6S1K - chains A and C of the 16 polymer chains in the assembly; structure by electron microscopy, 8.38 A resolution (very low resolution: no residue pairs are listed; an interface is given only as per-side residue counts).

Chain A:
Name: Chemotaxis protein CheA
Source organism: Escherichia coli str. K-12 substr. MG1655star
Notes: EC 2.7.13.3
UniProt: P07363 (CHEA_ECOLI); numbering as in UniProt (aligned over 1-654)
Sequence (654 residues; row label = number of the first residue in the row):
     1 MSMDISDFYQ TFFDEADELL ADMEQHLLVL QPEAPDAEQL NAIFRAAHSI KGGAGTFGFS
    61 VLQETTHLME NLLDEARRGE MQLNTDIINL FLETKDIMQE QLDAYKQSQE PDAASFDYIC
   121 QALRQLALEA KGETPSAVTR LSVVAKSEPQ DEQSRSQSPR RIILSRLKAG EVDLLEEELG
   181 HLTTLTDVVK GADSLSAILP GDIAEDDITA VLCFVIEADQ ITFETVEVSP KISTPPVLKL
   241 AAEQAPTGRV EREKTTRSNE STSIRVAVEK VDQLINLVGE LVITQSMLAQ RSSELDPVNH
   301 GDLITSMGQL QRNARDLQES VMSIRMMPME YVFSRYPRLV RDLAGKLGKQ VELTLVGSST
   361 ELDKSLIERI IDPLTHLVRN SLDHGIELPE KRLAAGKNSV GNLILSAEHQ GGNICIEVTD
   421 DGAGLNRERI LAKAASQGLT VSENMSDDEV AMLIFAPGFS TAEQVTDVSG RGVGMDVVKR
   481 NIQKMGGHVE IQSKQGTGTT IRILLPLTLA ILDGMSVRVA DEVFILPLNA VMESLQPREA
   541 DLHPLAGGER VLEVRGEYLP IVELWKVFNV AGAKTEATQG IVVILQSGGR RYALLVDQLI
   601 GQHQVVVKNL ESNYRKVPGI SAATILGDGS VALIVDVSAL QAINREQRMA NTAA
Unresolved in the structure: 1-263, 647-654
UniProt features mapped onto this chain:
  - modified residue: His48 (Phosphohistidine)
What the authors report for this chain:
  - contacts within the chain: Asp272-Arg325 (salt bridge), Arg325-Asp363 (salt bridge), Met327-Leu362 (from molecular simulation)
  - conformationally variable residues: Ser320 to Val332 (from molecular simulation)

Chain C:
Name: CheW
Source organism: Escherichia coli str. K-12 substr. MG1655star
Sequence (167 residues; row label = number of the first residue in the row):
     1 MTGMTNVTKL ASEPSGQEFL VFTLGDEEYG IDILKVQEIR GYDQVTRIAN TPAFIKGVTN
    61 LRGVIVPIVD LRIKFSQVDV DYNDNTVVIV LNLGQRVVGI VVDGVSDVLS LTAEQIRPAP
   121 EFAVTLSTEY LTGLGALGDR MLILVNIEKL LNSEEMALLD SAASEVA
Unresolved in the structure: 1-13, 159-167

Interface between chain A and chain C:
At this resolution (8 A) residue pairs are not listed: 13 residues of chain A and 15 of chain C lie at the interface.

Overview:
13 residues of chain A and 15 residues of chain C are in contact. From the paper: conformational variability
at Ser320(A); contacts within the chain involving Asp272(A), Arg325(A) and Asp363(A) among others.
Chain A is Chemotaxis protein CheA and chain C is CheW, both from Escherichia coli str. K-12 substr.
MG1655star; the structure, E. coli Core Signaling Unit, carrying QQQQ receptor mutation, was determined by
electron microscopy.
